9PB9 - chains I and L of the 12 polymer chains in the assembly; structure by electron microscopy, 3.45 A resolution.

Chain I:
Name: Synaptosomal-associated protein 25
From: Rattus norvegicus
UniProt: P60881 (SNP25_RAT); residue numbers follow UniProt; this construct covers 1-206
Chain sequence (222 residues; each row starts with the number of its first residue; numbers below 1 keep their minus sign (Met-15 is residue -15)):
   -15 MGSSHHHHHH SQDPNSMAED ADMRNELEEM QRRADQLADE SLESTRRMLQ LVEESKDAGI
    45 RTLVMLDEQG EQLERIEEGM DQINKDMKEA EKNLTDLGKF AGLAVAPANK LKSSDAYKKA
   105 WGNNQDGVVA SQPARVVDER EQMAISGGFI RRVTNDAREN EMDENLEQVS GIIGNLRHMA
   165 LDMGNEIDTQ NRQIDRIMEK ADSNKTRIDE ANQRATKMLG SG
Disordered / not traced: -15 to 0, 83-129, 205-206
Differences from the reference sequence: expression tag (-15 to 0); conflict Ala85 (Cys in P60881), Ala88 (Cys in P60881), Ala90 (Cys in P60881), Ala92 (Cys in P60881)
Curated features (UniProtKB/Swiss-Prot):
  - region: Gly111 to Val120 (Interaction with ZDHHC13 and ZDHHC17)
  - site ((Microbial infection) Cleavage): Arg180, Ile181, Gln197, Arg198
  - modified residue: Thr138 (Phosphothreonine), Ser154 (Phosphoserine), Ser187 (Phosphoserine)

Chain L:
Name: Alpha-soluble NSF attachment protein
From: Rattus norvegicus
UniProt: P54921 (SNAA_RAT); residue numbers follow UniProt; this construct covers 1-295
Chain sequence (296 residues; row label = number of the first residue in the row; numbering starts at 0):
     0 GMDTSGKQAE AMALLAEAER KVKNSQSFFS GLFGGSSKIE EACEIYARAA NMFKMAKNWS
    60 AAGNAFCQAA QLHLQLQSKH DAATCFVDAG NAFKKADPQE AINCLMRAIE IYTDMGRFTI
   120 AAKHHISIAE IYETELVDVE KAIAHYEQSA DYYKGEESNS SANKCLLKVA GYAAQLEQYQ
   180 KAIDIYEQVG TSAMDSPLLK YSAKDYFFKA ALCHFCIDML NAKLAVQKYE ELFPAFSDSR
   240 ECKLMKKLLE AHEEQNVDSY TESVKEYDSI SRLDQWLTTM LLRIKKTIQG DEEDLR
Disordered / not traced: 24-35, 287-295
Differences from the reference sequence: expression tag (0)

Interface between chain I and chain L:
Residue-residue contacts - 9 pairs, chain I then chain L:
  Lys76(I) - Glu39(L)  salt bridge
  Asp179(I) - Lys122(L)  salt bridge
  Asp186(I) - His79(L)  salt bridge
  Lys189(I) - Arg116(L)
  Thr190(I) - His79(L)  hydrogen bond
  Thr190(I) - Asp80(L)
  Glu194(I) - Ser77(L)
  Glu194(I) - His79(L)
  Glu194(I) - Asp80(L)
Interface residues without a listed pair, chain I (7 interface residues in all): Gln197
Interface residues without a listed pair, chain L (8 interface residues in all): Glu43, Gln76

In short:
7 residues of chain I face 8 of chain L across their interface, with 1 hydrogen bond and 3 salt bridges. Polar
pairs include Lys76(I)-Glu39(L), Asp179(I)-Lys122(L) and Asp186(I)-His79(L).
Chain I is Synaptosomal-associated protein 25 and chain L is Alpha-soluble NSF attachment protein, both from
Rattus norvegicus; the structure, 21bin20S complex (NSF-alphaSNAP-2:1 syntaxin-1a:SNAP-25), non-hydrolyzing,
class 8, was determined by electron microscopy (same publication as 9OJR, 9OJU, 9OJZ, 9OK3, 9OK5, 9OKC and 17
further entries).
